Entry 2FBJ (X-ray diffraction, 1.95 A resolution); this record covers chains L and H.

# Chain L
Name: Iga-kappa J539 fab (light chain)
Organism: Mus musculus
Notes: antibody fragment or engineered binder
Sequence (213 residues; each row starts with the number of its first residue):
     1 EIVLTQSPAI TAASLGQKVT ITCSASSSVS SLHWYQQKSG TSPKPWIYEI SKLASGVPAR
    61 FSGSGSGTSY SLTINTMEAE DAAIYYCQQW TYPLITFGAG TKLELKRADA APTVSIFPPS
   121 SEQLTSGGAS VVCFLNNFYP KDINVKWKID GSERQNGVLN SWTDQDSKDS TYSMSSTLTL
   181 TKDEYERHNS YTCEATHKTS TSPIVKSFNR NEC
Disulfide bonds: Cys23-Cys87, Cys133-Cys193
Differences from the reference sequence: conflict Ile2 (Leu in 437099), Thr11 (Met in 437099), Ala12 (Ser in 437099), Leu15 (Pro in 437099), Thr41 (Ala43 in 437099), Pro45 (Leu47 in 437099), Glu49 (Asp51 in 437099), Ile50 (Thr52 in 437099), Ser55 (Pro57 in 437099), Asn75 (Ser77 in 437099), Thr76 (Ser78 in 437099), Ile84 (Ser86 in 437099), Tyr86 (Phe88 in 437099), Gln88 (His90 in 437099), Thr91 (Ser94 in 437099); insertion (95)

# Chain H
Name: Iga-kappa J539 fab (heavy chain)
Organism: Mus musculus
Reference sequence: P01810 (HV40_MOUSE); residues 1-119 carry their UniProt numbers (119 of 220 residues fall inside the UniProt entry; the rest is not from it)
Sequence (220 residues; each row starts with the number of its first residue):
     1 EVKLLESGGG LVQPGGSLKL SCAASGFDFS KYWMSWVRQA PGKGLEWIGE IHPDSGTINY
    61 TPSLKDKFII SRDNAKNSLY LQMSKVRSED TALYYCARLH YYGYNAYWGQ GTLVTVSAES
   121 ARNPTIYPLT LPPALSSDPV IIGCLIHDYF PSGTMNVTWG KSGKDITTVN FPPALASGGR
   181 YTMSNQLTLP AVECPEGESV KCSVQHDSNP VQELDVNCSG
Disulfide bonds: Cys22-Cys96, Cys144-Cys202, Cys194-Cys218
Covalent attachments: N-acetylglucosamine (NAG) linked to Asn59, Asn156
Metal / ion sites: Zn2+ near Glu196 (its only coordinating residue here)

# How chain L and chain H interact
Pairs across the interface (75; chain L residue first):
  Ser31(L) - Tyr102(H)
  His33(L) - Tyr102(H)  hydrogen bond (side chain-backbone)
  His33(L) - Gly103(H)
  His33(L) - Tyr104(H)
  Tyr35(L) - Tyr104(H)
  Tyr35(L) - Asn105(H)  hydrogen bond (side chain-backbone)
  Tyr35(L) - Trp108(H)
  Gln37(L) - Gln39(H)  hydrogen bond
  Gln37(L) - Tyr95(H)
  Ser42(L) - Tyr95(H)
  Ser42(L) - Gly109(H)  hydrogen bond (side chain-backbone)
  Ser42(L) - Gln110(H)  hydrogen bond
  Pro43(L) - Leu45(H)  hydrophobic
  Pro43(L) - Tyr95(H)
  Pro43(L) - Trp108(H)
  Pro45(L) - Tyr104(H)
  Pro45(L) - Asn105(H)
  Pro45(L) - Ala106(H)
  Pro45(L) - Trp108(H)
  Tyr48(L) - Tyr104(H)
  Glu49(L) - Tyr101(H)
  Glu49(L) - Tyr102(H)
  Ala54(L) - Tyr104(H)
  Tyr86(L) - Gln39(H)  hydrogen bond
  Tyr86(L) - Lys43(H)
  Tyr86(L) - Gly44(H)
  Tyr86(L) - Leu45(H)  hydrophobic
  Gln88(L) - Gly103(H)  hydrogen bond (side chain-backbone)
  Gln88(L) - Asn105(H)
  Trp90(L) - Tyr102(H)
  Trp90(L) - Gly103(H)
  Tyr92(L) - Glu50(H)
  Tyr92(L) - Thr57(H)
  Tyr92(L) - Asn59(H)  hydrogen bond
  Pro93(L) - Trp47(H)
  Pro93(L) - Asn59(H)
  Ile95(L) - Trp47(H)
  Ile95(L) - Gly103(H)
  Phe97(L) - Leu45(H)
  Phe97(L) - Asn105(H)
  Ser115(L) - Ile141(H)
  Ile116(L) - Leu131(H)
  Ile116(L) - Leu135(H)
  Phe117(L) - Leu129(H)
  Phe117(L) - Thr130(H)
  Phe117(L) - Leu131(H)  hydrophobic
  Phe117(L) - Ile141(H)
  Ser120(L) - Pro128(H)  hydrogen bond (side chain-backbone)
  Glu122(L) - Tyr127(H)
  Glu122(L) - Pro128(H)
  Gln123(L) - Tyr127(H)
  Gln123(L) - His147(H)
  Ser126(L) - Tyr127(H)
  Ser130(L) - Leu145(H)
  Ser130(L) - His147(H)
  Val132(L) - Leu129(H)  hydrophobic
  Phe134(L) - Leu129(H)  hydrophobic
  Phe134(L) - Phe171(H)  hydrophobic
  Phe134(L) - Ser184(H)
  Phe134(L) - Gln186(H)
  Asn136(L) - Gln186(H)  hydrogen bond
  Leu159(L) - Ala174(H)  hydrophobic
  Leu159(L) - Leu175(H)
  Leu159(L) - Ala176(H)
  Asn160(L) - Ala174(H)
  Ser161(L) - Pro172(H)  hydrogen bond (side chain-backbone)
  Ser161(L) - Ala174(H)
  Trp162(L) - Pro172(H)
  Thr163(L) - Val169(H)
  Thr163(L) - Phe171(H)
  Lys168(L) - Thr167(H)
  Ser173(L) - Phe171(H)
  Met174(L) - Phe171(H)
  Ser175(L) - Phe171(H)
  Ser175(L) - Ser184(H)
Interface residues without a listed pair, chain L (44 interface residues in all): Thr41, Leu94, Pro118, Asp164, Thr177, Thr179, Phe208
Interface residues without a listed pair, chain H (42 interface residues in all): Trp33, Val37, Pro62, Leu99, Asn170, Thr182

# Summary
44 residues of chain L face 42 of chain H across their interface; the contacts include 11 hydrogen bonds.
Among the polar pairs are His33(L)-Tyr102(H), Tyr35(L)-Asn105(H) and Gln37(L)-Gln39(H). Covalently linked
N-acetylglucosamine: at Asn59(H) and Asn156(H).
Here chain L is Iga-kappa J539 fab (light chain) and chain H is Iga-kappa J539 fab (heavy chain), both from
Mus musculus. Entry 2FBJ (Refined crystal structure of the galactan-binding immunoglobulin fab J539 at
1.95-angstroms resolution) was determined by X-ray diffraction.
